PDB entry 2LAO | X-ray diffraction, 1.90 A resolution | chain A

== Chain A ==
Protein: Lysine, arginine, ornithine-binding protein
From: Salmonella typhimurium
UniProtKB: P02911 (ARGT_SALTY); residues 1-238 here correspond to UniProt positions 23-260 (UniProt number = residue number + 22)
Amino-acid sequence (238 residues; each row starts with the number of its first residue):
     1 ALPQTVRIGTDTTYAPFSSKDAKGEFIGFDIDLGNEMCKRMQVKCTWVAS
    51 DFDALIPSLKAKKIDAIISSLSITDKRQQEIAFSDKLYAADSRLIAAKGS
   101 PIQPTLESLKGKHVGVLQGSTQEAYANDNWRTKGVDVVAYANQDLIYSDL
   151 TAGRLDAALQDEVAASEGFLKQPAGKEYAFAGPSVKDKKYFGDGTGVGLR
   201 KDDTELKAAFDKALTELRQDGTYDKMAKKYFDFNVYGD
Construct notes: conflict Ile102 (Val124 in P02911)
Disulfides: Cys38-Cys45

== Summary ==
Chain A is Lysine, arginine, ornithine-binding protein (Salmonella typhimurium); the structure,
Three-dimensional structures of the periplasmic lysine-, arginine-, ornithine-binding protein with and without
A ligand, was determined by X-ray diffraction together with 1LST from the same study.
